Entry 8H40 (electron microscopy, 3.60 A resolution); this record covers chains A and B of the 11 polymer chains in the assembly.

# Chain A
Name: DNA-directed RNA polymerase subunit beta
Notes: EC 2.7.7.6
UniProtKB: P22703 (RPOB_NOSS1); residue numbers follow UniProt; this construct covers 2-1131
Chain sequence (1132 residues; numbered 0 to 1131; the number before each row is that of its first residue; numbering starts at 0):
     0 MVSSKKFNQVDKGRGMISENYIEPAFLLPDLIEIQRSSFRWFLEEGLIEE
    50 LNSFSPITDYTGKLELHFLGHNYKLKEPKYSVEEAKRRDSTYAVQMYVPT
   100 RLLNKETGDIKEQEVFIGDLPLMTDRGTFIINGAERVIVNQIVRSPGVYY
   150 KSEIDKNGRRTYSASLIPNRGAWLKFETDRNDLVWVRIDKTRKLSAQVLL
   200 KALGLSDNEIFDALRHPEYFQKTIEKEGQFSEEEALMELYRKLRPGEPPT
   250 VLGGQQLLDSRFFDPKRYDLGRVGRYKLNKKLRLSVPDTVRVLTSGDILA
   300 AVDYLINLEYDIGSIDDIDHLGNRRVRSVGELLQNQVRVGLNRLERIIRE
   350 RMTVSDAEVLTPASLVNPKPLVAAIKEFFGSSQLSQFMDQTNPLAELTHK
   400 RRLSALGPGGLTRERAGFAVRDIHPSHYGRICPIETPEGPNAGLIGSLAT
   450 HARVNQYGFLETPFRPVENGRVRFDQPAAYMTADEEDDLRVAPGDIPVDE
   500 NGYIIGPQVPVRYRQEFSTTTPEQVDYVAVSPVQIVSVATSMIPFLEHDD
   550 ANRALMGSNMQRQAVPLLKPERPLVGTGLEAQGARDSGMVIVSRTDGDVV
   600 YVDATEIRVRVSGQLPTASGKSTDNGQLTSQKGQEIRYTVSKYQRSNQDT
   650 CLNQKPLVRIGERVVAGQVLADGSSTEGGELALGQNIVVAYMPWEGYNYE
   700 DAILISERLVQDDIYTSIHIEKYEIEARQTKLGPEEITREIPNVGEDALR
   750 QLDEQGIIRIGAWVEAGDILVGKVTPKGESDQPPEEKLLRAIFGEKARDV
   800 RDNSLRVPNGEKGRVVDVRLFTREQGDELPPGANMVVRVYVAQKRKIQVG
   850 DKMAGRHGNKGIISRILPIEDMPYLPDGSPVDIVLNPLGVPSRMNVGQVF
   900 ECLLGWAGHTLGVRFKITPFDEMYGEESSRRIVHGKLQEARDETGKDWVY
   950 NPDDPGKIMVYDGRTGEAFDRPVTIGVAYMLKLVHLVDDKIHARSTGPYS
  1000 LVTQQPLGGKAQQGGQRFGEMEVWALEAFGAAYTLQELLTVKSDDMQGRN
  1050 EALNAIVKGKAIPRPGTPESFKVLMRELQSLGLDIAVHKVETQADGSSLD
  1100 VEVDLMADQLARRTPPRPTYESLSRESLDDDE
Not modelled in the structure: 0-23, 1101-1131
Differences from the reference sequence: initiating methionine (0); expression tag (1)

# Chain B
Name: DNA-directed RNA polymerase subunit beta'
Notes: EC 2.7.7.6
UniProtKB: P22705 (RPOC2_NOSS1); residues 1-1350 here correspond to UniProt positions 6-1355 (UniProt number = residue number + 5)
Chain sequence (1350 residues; numbered 1 to 1350; the number before each row is that of its first residue):
     1 MIFRNRVVDKGQLRNLISWAFTHYGTARTAVMADKLKDLGFRYATRAGVS
    51 ISVDDLMVPPSKRSLLEAAEEEIRATEVRYQRGEITEVERFQKVIDTWNG
   101 TSEALKDEVVTHFKQTNPLNSVYMMAFSGARGNISQVRQLVGMRGLMADP
   151 QGEIIDLPIKTNFREGLTVTEYIISSYGARKGLVDTALRTADSGYLTRRL
   201 VDVSQDVIIREIDCGTTRGIPVRPMTEGSKTLIKLSTRLLGRVVGEDVIH
   251 PKTKEVIAPRNTPISDDLAKEIEKAGVAEVVVRSPLTCEAARSVCQHCYG
   301 WSLAHAKMVDLGEAVGIIAAQSIGEPGTQLTMRTFHTGGVFTGEVAQQVR
   351 SKMDGTIKLPRKLRTRTHRTRHGEDALFVESNGIMILEPRKEGSETPAPQ
   401 EIHVTQGSTIYIVDGQQVKKGQLLAEVALGGRTTRTNTEKAVKDVASDLA
   451 GEVKFAEVVPEQKTDRQGNTTTTAARGGLIWILSGEVYNLPPGAELVVKN
   501 GDRVETNGVLAETKLTTIHGGVVRLPEATPGKSTREIEIITASVVLDQAT
   551 VTVQSSQGRNNYLITTGNNQVFNLRATPGTKVQNGQVVAELIDDRYRTTT
   601 GGFLKFAGVEVQKKGKAKLGYEVVQGGTLLWIPEETHEVNKDISLLLVED
   651 GQYVEAGTEVVKDIFCQNSGVVEVTQKNDILREVVVKPGELLMVDDPEAV
   701 IGRDNTLLQPGEELLGQVATELRYIQYVESPEGPALLSRPVVEFAVPSNP
   751 DVPSTTSVSQQTGRSIQMRAVQRLPYKDSERVKSVEGVELLRTQLVLEIE
   801 QEGEQEHNASPLAADIELIPDLEDADVQRLQLVILESLVLRRDIAADATQ
   851 GSTQTSLEVKDGDTIVPGSVVARTQILSKEGGIVRGVQKGSEAVRRCLVL
   901 RHSDMATLNISAKPKVKAGDLIVAGTELAPGIFAEESGQIVGVKNAGEST
   951 TTQDAALSTQNYAVTIRAGRPYRVSPGAVLQIEDGDLVQRGDNLVLLVFE
  1001 RAKTGDIIQGLPRIEELLEARKPKEACILAKRGGEVKVVYGDGDEAIAIK
  1051 VIESNGVVTDYPLGPGQNLAMPDGSVVPAGQPLSDGPSNPHEILEVFFSL
  1101 GSEDGVYACASHALQKVQTFLVNEVQMVYQSQGIDIADKHIEVIVRQMTN
  1151 KVRIDDGGDTTMLPGELVELRQVEQVNEAMAITGGARAQYTPVLLGITKA
  1201 SLNTDSFISAASFQETTRVLTEAAIEGKSDWLRGLKENVIIGRLIPAGTG
  1251 YNTYDEPGMLEDYSTLETTSVLDETDDPLDMVLDDRTARAYNLDSPGLAE
  1301 TGFNNRRSILDDDELIADEIHDLVEAEVEVDDEVDDDYEDDDEDDDDYED
Not modelled in the structure: 333-346, 430-436, 945-960, 1255-1350
UniProt features mapped onto this chain:
  - binding site (Zn(2+)): Cys214, Cys288, Cys295, Cys298
Disulfides: Cys214-Cys295

# Interface between chain A and chain B
Pairs across the interface (100):
  Asn103(A) with Gln557(B)
  Lys104(A) with Gln557(B); Gly558(B), hydrogen bond (side chain-backbone); Arg559(B)
  Glu105(A) with Gln557(B)
  Thr106(A) with Gln557(B)
  Gly107(A) with Ser556(B); Gln557(B), hydrogen bond (backbone-side chain)
  Phe417(A) with Lys181(B); Val184(B), hydrophobic
  Arg420(A) with Arg180(B)
  Ile422(A) with Tyr177(B); Arg180(B)
  Pro424(A) with Tyr177(B)
  Tyr427(A) with Ile173(B), hydrophobic
  Thr435(A) with Arg180(B), hydrogen bond
  Ala441(A) with Leu183(B), hydrophobic; Val184(B), hydrophobic
  Asp494(A) with Thr168(B), hydrogen bond; Val169(B)
  Pro531(A) with Val169(B)
  Glu546(A) with Gly166(B); Leu167(B), hydrogen bond (backbone-backbone)
  His547(A) with Phe163(B); Arg164(B), hydrogen bond (side chain-backbone); Glu165(B); Gly166(B), hydrogen bond (side chain-backbone)
  Asp548(A) with Phe163(B); Tyr172(B)
  Asp549(A) with Phe163(B)
  Ala550(A) with Tyr172(B)
  Tyr690(A) with Val49(B); Ser50(B), hydrogen bond (backbone-side chain)
  Pro692(A) with Ala44(B); Thr45(B), hydrogen bond (backbone-side chain); Val49(B), hydrophobic
  Trp693(A) with Thr45(B)
  Glu694(A) with Phe41(B); Arg42(B); Thr45(B), hydrogen bond
  Gly695(A) with Phe41(B)
  Tyr698(A) with Phe41(B), hydrophobic
  Pro886(A) with Val49(B); Ser50(B); Ile51(B)
  Leu887(A) with Ile51(B); Met125(B), hydrophobic; Arg131(B), hydrogen bond (backbone-side chain)
  Gly888(A) with Ile51(B); Arg131(B)
  Val889(A) with Leu140(B)
  Pro890(A) with Arg131(B); Gln136(B)
  Ser891(A) with Gln136(B), hydrogen bond (backbone-side chain)
  Met893(A) with Gln139(B); Arg144(B); Phe163(B), hydrophobic
  Val895(A) with Phe163(B)
  Val898(A) with Val53(B)
  Phe899(A) with Val53(B), hydrophobic
  Phe919(A) with Leu167(B); Thr168(B); Val169(B); Tyr172(B), hydrophobic
  Glu926(A) with Val53(B); Arg164(B); Glu165(B)
  Arg929(A) with Arg164(B)
  Pro954(A) with Asp54(B)
  Phe968(A) with Arg46(B); Ala47(B); Gly48(B); Val49(B)
  Asp969(A) with Arg46(B); Ala47(B)
  Arg970(A) with Ala47(B); Gly48(B); Val49(B); Ser50(B); Leu119(B), hydrogen bond (side chain-backbone); Asn120(B), hydrogen bond; Ser121(B)
  Val972(A) with Val49(B); Ser50(B)
  Thr973(A) with Ser50(B), hydrogen bond (backbone-side chain); Ile51(B)
  Trp1023(A) with Arg198(B); Val201(B), hydrophobic; Gln321(B)
  Glu1026(A) with Ile317(B); Leu1235(B)
  Ala1027(A) with Ile317(B), hydrophobic; Ile318(B); Gln321(B)
  Ala1031(A) with Ile1245(B), hydrophobic
  Tyr1032(A) with Thr1249(B)
  Gln1035(A) with Gly1242(B); Leu1244(B)
  Pro1067(A) with Ile1241(B)
  Phe1070(A) with Ile1241(B), hydrophobic
Also at the interface, not in a pair above, chain A (70 interface residues in all): Asp421, Pro432, Glu437, Gly438, Gly442, Arg489, Pro492, Phe516, Ile534, Leu545, Asn551, Met691, Arg892, Lys956, Pro971, Glu1019, Thr1066, Leu1077
Also at the interface, not in a pair above, chain B (64 interface residues in all): Ser52, Leu56, Ile174, Ser176, Ala179, Ala187, Thr197, Gln205, Ser555, Arg990, Leu1220, Lys1236, Arg1243, Gly1248

# Overview
70 residues of chain A face 64 of chain B across their interface, with 15 hydrogen bonds. Among the polar
pairs are Lys104(A)-Gly558(B), Gly107(A)-Gln557(B) and Thr435(A)-Arg180(B). UniProt lists 4 Zn2+-binding
residues on chain B.
Chain A is DNA-directed RNA polymerase subunit beta and chain B is DNA-directed RNA polymerase subunit beta';
the structure, Cryo-EM structure of the transcription activation complex NtcA-TAC, was determined by electron
microscopy, deposited together with 8H3V and 8H3Z.
